Entry 3UAI (X-ray diffraction, 3.06 A resolution); this record covers chains A and D of the 4 polymer chains in the assembly.

== Chain A ==
Name: H/ACA ribonucleoprotein complex subunit 4
Source organism: Saccharomyces cerevisiae
Notes: EC 5.4.99.-; fragment: Core domain
Reference sequence: P33322 (CBF5_YEAST); residue numbers follow UniProt; this construct covers 3-394
Sequence (400 residues; each row starts with the number of its first residue):
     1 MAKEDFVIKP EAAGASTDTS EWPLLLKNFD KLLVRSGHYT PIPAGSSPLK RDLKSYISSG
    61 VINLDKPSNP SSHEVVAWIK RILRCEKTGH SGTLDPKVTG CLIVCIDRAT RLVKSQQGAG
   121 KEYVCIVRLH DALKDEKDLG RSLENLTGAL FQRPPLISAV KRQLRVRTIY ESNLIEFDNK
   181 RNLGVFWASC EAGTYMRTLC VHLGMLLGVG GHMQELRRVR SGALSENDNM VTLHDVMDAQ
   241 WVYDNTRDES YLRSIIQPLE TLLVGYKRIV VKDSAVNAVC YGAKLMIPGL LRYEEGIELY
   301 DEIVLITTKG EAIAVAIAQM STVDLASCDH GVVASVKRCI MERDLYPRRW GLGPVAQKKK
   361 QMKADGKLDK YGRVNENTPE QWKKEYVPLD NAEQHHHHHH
Unresolved in the structure: 1-17, 157-160, 379-400
Construct notes: expression tag (1-2, 395-400)
Curated features (UniProtKB/Swiss-Prot):
  - active site: Asp95 (Nucleophile)
  - modified residue: Ser47 (Phosphoserine), Thr378 (Phosphothreonine)
  - cross-link (Glycyl lysine isopeptide (Lys-Gly)): Lys9 (interchain with G-Cter in ubiquitin), Lys267 (interchain with G-Cter in ubiquitin)
  - mutagenesis: Asp65 (D65A: Reduced pseudouridylation of rRNA and reduced snoRNA levels), Leu94 (L94A: Reduced pseudouridylation of rRNA), Asp95 (D95A: Abolished pseudouridylation of rRNA. Abolishes pseudouridylation at position 93 in U2 snRNA)
What the authors report for this chain:
  - mutagenesis - I8T, K9E, E11K, T19M, R35T, S36A, H38A, L291F, V323S: unchanged binding to Protein SHQ1 (chain D)

== Chain D ==
Name: Protein SHQ1
Source organism: Saccharomyces cerevisiae
Notes: fragment: Shq1 specific domain
Reference sequence: P40486 (SHQ1_YEAST); numbering as in UniProt (aligned over 147-507)
Sequence (366 residues; each row starts with the number of its first residue):
   142 GPEASEGFNW EIEQKMDSST NNGILKTKYG FDNLYDTVIS VSTSNGNDIN ELDDPEHTDA
   202 NDRVIERLRK ENLKFDPEYY VSEYMTHKYG NEEDLEINGI KELLKFTPSI VKQYLQWYKD
   262 STNPNLVMPI EFTDEEQKQM QDNLPKKSYL VEDIKPLYVT ILSVLFSYVF EQIENEGTHT
   322 TESAWTMGKL CPQISFLDQQ LKQVNELQDG MKEISKVNKD SSLIKIAIIT GIRRALSYPL
   382 HRNYDLAMKA WTFVYYILRG GKRLVIRALL DIHETFRFHD VYYVYDKVLL DDLTAWFISQ
   442 GSENVIRSLA LEMRKEQESL SKQDIEFECI ASFNEQTGEP EWETLNIREM EILAESEYRE
   502 QQQNPQ
Unresolved in the structure: 142-163, 348-360, 477-479, 507
Construct notes: expression tag (142-146)
What the authors report for this chain:
  - mutagenesis - E219K, D421K: unchanged binding to H/ACA ribonucleoprotein complex subunit 4 (chain A)
  - mutagenesis - R383E: decreased growth in response to 30 degC
  - mutagenesis - W326D: unchanged growth in response to 30 degC
  - mutagenesis - W326D, R383E: decreased growth in response to 37 degC

== Chain A / chain D interface ==
Residue-residue contacts - 55 pairs, chain A then chain D:
  His38(A) with Glu234(D), salt bridge
  Arg111(A) with Glu323(D), salt bridge
  Lys114(A) with Asp421(D), salt bridge
  Ser274(A) with Ile238(D)
  Asn277(A) with Tyr220(D)
  Ala278(A) with Leu381(D), hydrophobic
  Tyr281(A) with Glu323(D); Tyr379(D); Pro380(D); Leu381(D); Arg383(D), hydrogen bond
  Gly282(A) with Thr321(D); Glu323(D)
  Lys284(A) with Asn316(D), hydrogen bond (side chain-backbone)
  Pro288(A) with Glu237(D)
  Val336(A) with Thr322(D)
  Lys337(A) with Thr322(D)
  Cys339(A) with Glu323(D)
  Arg343(A) with Glu323(D), salt bridge; Trp326(D)
  Asp344(A) with Tyr220(D); Arg383(D), salt bridge
  Arg348(A) with Ser223(D); Leu381(D)
  Arg349(A) with Ser223(D)
  Trp350(A) with Ser223(D), hydrogen bond (backbone-side chain); Met226(D); Thr227(D), hydrogen bond; Tyr499(D), hydrophobic
  Gly351(A) with Gln502(D)
  Leu352(A) with Glu498(D); Gln502(D)
  Gly353(A) with Glu219(D); Glu498(D), hydrogen bond (backbone-side chain)
  Pro354(A) with Glu219(D)
  Val355(A) with Glu219(D); Val222(D), hydrophobic; Met491(D); Leu494(D)
  Ala356(A) with Cys470(D), hydrophobic; Ile471(D)
  Lys358(A) with Leu494(D); Glu498(D), salt bridge
  Lys359(A) with Glu484(D); Thr485(D), hydrogen bond (side chain-backbone); Leu486(D); Glu490(D), salt bridge
  Lys360(A) with Glu482(D), salt bridge
  Lys363(A) with Glu484(D), salt bridge
  Arg373(A) with Glu490(D)
  Val374(A) with Glu490(D), hydrogen bond (backbone-side chain); Leu494(D), hydrophobic
  Asn375(A) with Ile493(D)
  Glu376(A) with Arg489(D), salt bridge; Ile493(D)
Also at the interface, not in a pair above, chain A (39 interface residues in all): Lys87, Ala275, Ala283, Pro347, Gln357, Met362, Gly372
Also at the interface, not in a pair above, chain D (42 interface residues in all): Gly187, Lys215, Pro218, Tyr230, Gly231, Glu317, Thr319, Ala472, Ala495
From the paper, about this interface:
  - residue pairs: Lys114(A)-Asp421(D) (salt bridge), Arg343(A)-Trp326(D), Arg343(A)-Glu323(D) (salt bridge), Asp344(A)-Arg383(D) (salt bridge), Met362(A)-Leu494(D) (hydrophobic contact), Val374(A)-Leu494(D) (hydrophobic contact), Leu381(D)-Tyr281(A) (hydrophobic contact), Arg383(D)-Tyr281(A) (hydrogen bond)
  - interface residues, chain A: Lys284(A), Trp350(A), Leu352(A), Pro354(A), Ala356(A), Gly372(A)
  - interface residues, chain D: Glu219(D), Leu494(D)
  - hot spots on chain D (mutagenesis) - W326D, R383E: decreased binding to H/ACA ribonucleoprotein complex subunit 4 (chain A)

== In short ==
The interface between chain A and chain D involves 39 residues on one side and 42 on the other, with 7
hydrogen bonds and 10 salt bridges. Polar pairs include His38(A)-Glu234(D), Arg111(A)-Glu323(D) and
Lys114(A)-Asp421(D). The authors report salt bridges between Lys114(A) and Asp421(D), Arg343(A) and Glu323(D)
and Asp344(A) and Arg383(D); a contact between Arg343(A) and Trp326(D); hydrophobic contacts between Met362(A)
and Leu494(D), Val374(A) and Leu494(D) and Leu381(D) and Tyr281(A). The paper reports that W326D and R383E of
chain D reduce growth in response to 37 degC; interface residues Lys284(A), Trp350(A) and Glu219(D) among
others; 13 substitutions were tested in all.
Here chain A is H/ACA ribonucleoprotein complex subunit 4 and chain D is Protein SHQ1, both from Saccharomyces
cerevisiae. Entry 3UAI (Structure of the Shq1-Cbf5-Nop10-Gar1 complex from Saccharomyces cerevisiae) was
determined by X-ray diffraction, deposited together with 3UAH.
